PDB entry 6VYH | electron microscopy, 3.00 A resolution | chains A and D of the 3 polymer chains in the assembly

[Chain A]
Molecule: Solute carrier family 40 protein
From: Carlito syrichta
UniProt: A0A1U7U6F1 (A0A1U7U6F1_TARSY); numbering as in UniProt (aligned over 1-572)
Chain sequence (577 residues; numbered 1 to 577; the number before each row is that of its first residue):
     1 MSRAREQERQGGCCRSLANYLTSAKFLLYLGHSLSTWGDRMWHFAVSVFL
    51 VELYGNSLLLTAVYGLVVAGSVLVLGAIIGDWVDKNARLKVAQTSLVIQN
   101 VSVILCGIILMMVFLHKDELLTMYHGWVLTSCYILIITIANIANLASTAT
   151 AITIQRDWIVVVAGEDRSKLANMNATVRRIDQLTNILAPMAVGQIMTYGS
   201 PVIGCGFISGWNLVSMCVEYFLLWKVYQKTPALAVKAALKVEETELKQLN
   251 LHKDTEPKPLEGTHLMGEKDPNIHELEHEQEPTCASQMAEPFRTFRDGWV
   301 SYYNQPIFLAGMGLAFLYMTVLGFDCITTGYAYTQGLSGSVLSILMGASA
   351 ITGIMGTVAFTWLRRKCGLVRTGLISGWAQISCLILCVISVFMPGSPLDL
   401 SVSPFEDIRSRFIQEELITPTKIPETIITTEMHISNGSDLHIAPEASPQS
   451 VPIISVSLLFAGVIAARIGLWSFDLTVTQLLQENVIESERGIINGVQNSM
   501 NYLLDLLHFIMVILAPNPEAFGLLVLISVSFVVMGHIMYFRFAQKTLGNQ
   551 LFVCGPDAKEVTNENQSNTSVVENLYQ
Not modelled in the structure: 1-16, 238-288, 396-452, 553-577
Construct notes: expression tag (573-577)
Ion coordination: Co2+: Asp39, His43
Reported in the primary citation:
  - contacts within the chain: Arg88-Asp157 (salt bridge), Asp157-Arg490 (salt bridge), Asn174-Gln482, Arg178-Asp474, Asp325-Cys326, Asp505-His508
  - Co2+ coordination: Asp39, His43, Cys326, His508

[Chain D]
Molecule: 11F9 heavy-chain
From: Mus musculus
Chain sequence (238 residues; numbered 1 to 238; the number before each row is that of its first residue):
     1 MKCSWVIFFLMAVVTGVNSEVQLQQSGAELVRPGALVKLSCKASGFNIKD
    51 YYMHWVKERPEQGLEWIGWIDPENGNTIYDPKFQGKASITADTSSNTAYL
   101 QLSSLTSEDTAVYYCARKRGYYGPYFDYWGQGTTLTVSSKTTAPSVYPLA
   151 PVCGDTTGSSVTLGCLVKGYFPEPVTLTWNSGSLSSGVHTFPAVLQSGLY
   201 TLSSSVTVTSSTWPSQSITCNVAHPASSTKVDKKIEPA
Not modelled in the structure: 1-19
Cystine bridges: Cys41-Cys115

[Interface between chain A and chain D]
Residue-residue contacts (26):
  Glu165(A) - Asp50(D)
  Glu165(A) - Tyr51(D)  hydrogen bond
  Glu165(A) - Arg119(D)
  Arg167(A) - Lys49(D)  hydrogen bond (side chain-backbone)
  Arg167(A) - Asp50(D)
  Arg167(A) - Tyr51(D)  hydrogen bond (side chain-backbone)
  Arg167(A) - Asp71(D)  salt bridge
  Arg167(A) - Glu73(D)  salt bridge
  Pro306(A) - Tyr122(D)  hydrophobic
  Arg364(A) - Glu73(D)  salt bridge
  Arg365(A) - Asn74(D)
  Cys367(A) - Asn74(D)
  Cys367(A) - Asn76(D)
  Gly368(A) - Asn74(D)
  Val370(A) - Tyr121(D)  hydrophobic
  Arg371(A) - Asn76(D)
  Asn484(A) - Gly120(D)
  Asn484(A) - Tyr121(D)  hydrogen bond (side chain-backbone)
  Asn484(A) - Tyr122(D)  hydrogen bond (side chain-backbone)
  Ile486(A) - Pro124(D)  hydrophobic
  Lys545(A) - Tyr122(D)
  Thr546(A) - Tyr121(D)
  Thr546(A) - Tyr122(D)  hydrogen bond
  Leu547(A) - Ile78(D)  hydrophobic
  Leu547(A) - Tyr121(D)
  Leu551(A) - Ile78(D)  hydrophobic
Other interface residues (no listed pair), chain A (25 interface residues in all): Gly164, Asp166, Ser168, Ile307, Lys366, Leu369, Leu480, Glu483, Phe542, Gly548
Other interface residues (no listed pair), chain D (17 interface residues in all): Tyr52, Thr77, Gln84, Gly123
Interface features reported in the paper:
  - interface residues, chain A: Arg167(A)

[Summary]
Chain A and chain D form an interface of 25 and 17 residues respectively, with 6 hydrogen bonds and 3 salt
bridges. Among the polar pairs are Arg167(A)-Asp71(D), Arg167(A)-Glu73(D) and Arg364(A)-Glu73(D). Asp39(A) and
His43(A) form the Co2+ site. The paper reports the interface residue Arg167(A); Co2+ coordination by Asp39(A),
His43(A) and Cys326(A) among others.
Chain A is Solute carrier family 40 protein (Carlito syrichta) and chain D is 11F9 heavy-chain (Mus musculus);
the structure, Cryo-EM structure of SLC40/ferroportin in complex with Fab, was determined by electron
microscopy (same publication as 6WIK).
